6REP - chains 1 and 5 of the 31 polymer chains in the assembly; structure by electron microscopy, 3.10 A resolution.

[Chain 1]
Name: ATP synthase associated protein ASA1
From: Polytomella sp. Pringsheim 198.80
UniProtKB: Q85JD5 (Q85JD5_9CHLO); residues 1-618 here = UniProt positions 1-618
Sequence (618 residues; numbered 1 to 618; the number before each row is that of its first residue):
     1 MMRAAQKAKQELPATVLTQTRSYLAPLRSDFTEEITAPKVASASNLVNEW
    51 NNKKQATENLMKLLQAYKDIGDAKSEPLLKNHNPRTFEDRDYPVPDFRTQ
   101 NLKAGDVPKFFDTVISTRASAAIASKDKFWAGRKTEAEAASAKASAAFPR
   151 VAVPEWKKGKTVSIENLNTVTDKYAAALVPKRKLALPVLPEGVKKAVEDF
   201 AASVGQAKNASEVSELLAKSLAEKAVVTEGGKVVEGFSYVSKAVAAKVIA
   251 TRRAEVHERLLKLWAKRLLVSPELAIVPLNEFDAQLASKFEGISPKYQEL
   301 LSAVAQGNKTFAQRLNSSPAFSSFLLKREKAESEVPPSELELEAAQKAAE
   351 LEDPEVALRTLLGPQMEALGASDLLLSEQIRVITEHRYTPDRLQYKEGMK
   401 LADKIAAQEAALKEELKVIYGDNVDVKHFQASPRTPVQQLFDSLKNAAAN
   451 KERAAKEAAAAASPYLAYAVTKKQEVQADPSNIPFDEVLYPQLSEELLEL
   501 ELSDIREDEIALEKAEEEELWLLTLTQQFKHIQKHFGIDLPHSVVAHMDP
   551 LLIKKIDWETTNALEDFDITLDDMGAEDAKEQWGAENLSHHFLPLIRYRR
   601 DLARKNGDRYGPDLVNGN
Not modelled in the structure: 1-22, 618

[Chain 5]
Name: Mitochondrial F1F0 ATP synthase associated 14 kDa protein
From: Polytomella sp. Pringsheim 198.80
UniProtKB: A0A024FSR7 (A0A024FSR7_9CHLO); residue numbers follow UniProt; this construct covers 1-123
Sequence (123 residues; row label = number of the first residue in the row):
     1 MKLLPESLQQEAATAAVVASWVLWHLDTQLLPTIMREHKLHACWAAAAKR
    51 YNEKLFKLNPSYDRVLSLPAVSKNQVLENVFHTAPKAPVEHLEKMVSANS
   101 KVYDALNLQSKRVLIWQVKPALF

[How chain 1 and chain 5 interact]
Contacting residue pairs - 159 pairs, chain 1 then chain 5:
  Leu79(1) with Val80(5), hydrophobic
  His82(1) with Asn79(5); Val80(5); His82(5)
  Asn83(1) with Val76(5)
  Pro84(1) with Val71(5), hydrophobic; Gln75(5); Asn79(5)
  Arg85(1) with Pro69(5); Val71(5), hydrogen bond (side chain-backbone); Ser72(5); Lys73(5); Val76(5)
  Glu88(1) with Pro69(5); Ala70(5), hydrogen bond (side chain-backbone); Val71(5)
  Arg90(1) with Ser67(5), hydrogen bond (side chain-backbone); Leu68(5); Pro69(5)
  Val94(1) with Leu66(5), hydrophobic
  Pro95(1) with Leu66(5)
  Asp96(1) with Asp63(5)
  Phe97(1) with Phe56(5), hydrophobic; Tyr62(5), hydrophobic; Asp63(5)
  Arg98(1) with Phe56(5), hydrogen bond (side chain-backbone); Lys57(5); Asn59(5), hydrogen bond (side chain-backbone); Tyr62(5)
  Phe111(1) with Tyr62(5); Asp63(5); Leu66(5), hydrophobic
  Val114(1) with Leu66(5), hydrophobic
  Ile115(1) with Val65(5); Leu66(5), hydrophobic; Ala70(5)
  Arg118(1) with Leu66(5), hydrogen bond (side chain-backbone); Leu68(5), hydrogen bond (side chain-backbone); Ala70(5)
  Ala119(1) with Ala70(5)
  Ala122(1) with Val71(5), hydrophobic
  Ile123(1) with Gln75(5)
  Lys126(1) with Asn79(5)
  Val151(1) with His91(5); Met95(5), hydrophobic
  Ala152(1) with Met95(5)
  Val153(1) with Met95(5), hydrophobic
  Pro154(1) with Asn99(5)
  Trp156(1) with Leu106(5)
  Thr161(1) with Leu106(5); Leu108(5)
  Val162(1) with Val102(5); Leu106(5), hydrogen bond (backbone-backbone); Asn107(5)
  Ser163(1) with Asn107(5)
  Ile164(1) with Tyr103(5), hydrophobic; Asn107(5)
  Leu167(1) with Asn99(5); Tyr103(5), hydrophobic
  Val170(1) with Asn99(5)
  Tyr174(1) with His91(5); Leu92(5), hydrophobic; Met95(5); Asn99(5), hydrogen bond
  Ala175(1) with Leu92(5)
  Leu178(1) with Pro88(5); Val89(5); Leu92(5), hydrophobic
  Phe282(1) with Tyr62(5), hydrophobic
  Leu286(1) with Tyr62(5), hydrophobic
  Ala287(1) with Phe56(5)
  Ser288(1) with Phe56(5)
  Lys289(1) with Glu53(5)
  Phe290(1) with Asn52(5); Glu53(5), hydrogen bond (backbone-side chain); Phe56(5), hydrophobic
  Glu291(1) with Lys49(5), salt bridge; Glu53(5)
  Ile293(1) with Phe56(5), hydrophobic
  Glu397(1) with Ser72(5), hydrogen bond; Asn74(5); Gln75(5), hydrogen bond
  Lys400(1) with Asn74(5)
  Leu401(1) with Lys73(5); Leu77(5), hydrophobic
  Lys404(1) with Asn74(5), hydrogen bond; Leu77(5); Glu78(5), salt bridge
  Ser463(1) with Tyr103(5); Asp104(5), hydrogen bond
  Pro464(1) with Tyr103(5)
  Tyr465(1) with Val96(5); Asn99(5); Ser100(5); Tyr103(5), hydrophobic
  Leu466(1) with Ser100(5)
  Ala469(1) with Val96(5), hydrophobic
  Lys473(1) with Val89(5); Leu92(5); Glu93(5), salt bridge
  Gln477(1) with Val89(5)
  Leu497(1) with Phe81(5), hydrophobic
  Leu500(1) with Lys73(5), hydrogen bond (backbone-side chain); Val76(5), hydrophobic
  Asp504(1) with Lys73(5)
  Glu507(1) with Leu68(5); Pro69(5)
  Lys514(1) with Arg64(5), hydrogen bond (backbone-side chain)
  Ala515(1) with Arg64(5)
  Trp521(1) with Leu55(5), hydrophobic
  Leu522(1) with Asn59(5)
  Leu525(1) with Tyr51(5); Leu55(5), hydrophobic
  Phe529(1) with Trp44(5), hydrophobic
  Ile532(1) with Leu40(5), hydrophobic
  Phe536(1) with Glu37(5); Leu40(5), hydrophobic
  His542(1) with Thr33(5); Arg36(5); Glu37(5), salt bridge
  Val545(1) with Leu40(5), hydrophobic
  Leu552(1) with Leu40(5), hydrophobic
  Ile553(1) with Arg36(5)
  Ile556(1) with Met35(5); Arg36(5); Lys39(5); Leu40(5)
  Asp557(1) with Arg36(5), salt bridge
  Glu559(1) with Lys39(5), salt bridge
  Thr560(1) with Pro32(5)
  Leu564(1) with Lys39(5)
  Glu565(1) with Met35(5); Lys39(5)
  Asp568(1) with His38(5), salt bridge; Lys39(5)
  Lys580(1) with Ala46(5)
  Glu581(1) with Ala46(5); Arg50(5)
  Gln582(1) with Arg50(5)
  Trp583(1) with Lys39(5); Ala42(5); Cys43(5), hydrophobic
  Gly584(1) with Cys43(5); Ala47(5)
  Ala585(1) with Ala47(5); Arg50(5)
  Asn587(1) with Cys43(5), hydrogen bond
  Leu588(1) with Cys43(5); Trp44(5), hydrophobic; Ala47(5), hydrophobic; Tyr51(5)
  His591(1) with Trp44(5); Tyr51(5), hydrogen bond
  Phe592(1) with Tyr51(5), hydrophobic; Lys54(5); Leu55(5), hydrophobic; Leu58(5), hydrophobic
  Leu595(1) with Leu58(5), hydrophobic
  Arg599(1) with Leu58(5), hydrogen bond (side chain-backbone)
Also at the interface, not in a pair above, chain 1 (96 interface residues in all): Thr171, Ala177, Asp283, Ile405, Gln408, Glu501, Ala511, Glu518
Also at the interface, not in a pair above, chain 5 (63 interface residues in all): Leu31, His41, Pro60

[Summary]
96 residues of chain 1 face 63 of chain 5 across their interface; the contacts include 19 hydrogen bonds and 7
salt bridges. Polar contacts include Glu291(1)-Lys49(5), Lys404(1)-Glu78(5) and Lys473(1)-Glu93(5).
Here chain 1 is ATP synthase associated protein ASA1 and chain 5 is Mitochondrial F1F0 ATP synthase associated
14 kDa protein, both from Polytomella sp. Pringsheim 198.80. Entry 6REP (Cryo-EM structure of Polytomella
F-ATP synthase, Primary rotary state 3, composite map) was determined by electron microscopy, deposited
together with 6RD4, 6RD5, 6RD6, 6RD7, 6RD8, 6RD9 and 46 further entries.
